8QBY - chains E and F of the 18 polymer chains in the assembly; structure by electron microscopy, 2.30 A resolution.

[Chain E]
Molecule: NADH dehydrogenase subunit E
Source organism: Paracoccus denitrificans PD1222
UniProt: A1B494 (A1B494_PARDP); residues 1-239 here = UniProt positions 1-239
Chain sequence (239 residues; each row starts with the number of its first residue):
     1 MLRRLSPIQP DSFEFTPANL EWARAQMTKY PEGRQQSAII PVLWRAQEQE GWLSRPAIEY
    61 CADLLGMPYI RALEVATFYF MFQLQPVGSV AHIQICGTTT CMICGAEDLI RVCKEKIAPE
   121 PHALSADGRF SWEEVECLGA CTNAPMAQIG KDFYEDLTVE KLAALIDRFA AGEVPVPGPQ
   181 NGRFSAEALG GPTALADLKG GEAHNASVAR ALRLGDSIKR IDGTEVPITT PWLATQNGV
Not modelled in the structure: 237-239
Ion coordination: 2Fe-2S cluster Fe: C96, C101, C137, C141
Residues lining bound ligands: 2Fe-2S cluster (FES): C96, T98, T100, C101, C137, L138, G139, A140, C141, M146

[Chain F]
Molecule: NADH-quinone oxidoreductase subunit F
Source organism: Paracoccus denitrificans PD1222
UniProt: A1B491 (A1B491_PARDP); numbering as in UniProt (aligned over 1-431)
Chain sequence (431 residues; row label = number of the first residue in the row):
     1 MLNDQDRIFT NLYGMGDRSL AGAKKRGHWD GTAAIIQRGR DKIIDEMKAS GLRGRGGAGF
    61 PTGMKWSFMP KESDGRPSYL VINADESEPA TCKDREIMRH DPHTLIEGAL IASFAMGAHA
   121 AYIYIRGEFI REREALQAAI DECYDAGLLG RNAAGSGWDF DLYLHHGAGA YICGEETALL
   181 ESLEGKKGMP RMKPPFPAGA GLYGCPTTVN NVESIAVVPT ILRRGAEWFA SFGRPNNAGV
   241 KLFGLTGHVN TPCVVEEAMS IPMRELIEKH GGGIRGGWKN LKAVIPGGAS CPVLTAEQCE
   301 NAIMDYDGMR ELRSSFGTAC MIVMDQSTDV VKAIWRLSKF FKHESCGQCT PCREGTGWMM
   361 RVMERLVRGD AEVEEIDMLF DVTKQVEGHT ICALGDAAAW PIQGLIRNFR EEIEDRIKAK
   421 RTGRMGAMAA E
Not modelled in the structure: 422-431
Ion coordination: 4Fe-4S cluster Fe: C346, C349, C352, C392
Residues lining bound ligands:
  - FMN (flavin mononucleotide): G54, R55, G56, G57, K65, N83, D85, E86, S87, Y171, I172, G174, E175, E176, V209, N210, N211, S214, A393, L394
  - 4Fe-4S cluster (SF4): I172, P190, S345, C346, G347, Q348, C349, C352, R353, T390, I391, C392, L394, G395

[How chain E and chain F interact]
Contacting residue pairs (161):
  K29(E) - Y122(F)  hydrogen bond (backbone-side chain)
  K29(E) - Y163(F)
  K29(E) - L164(F)  hydrogen bond (side chain-backbone)
  Y30(E) - Y122(F)  hydrophobic
  Y30(E) - H165(F)  hydrogen bond
  Y30(E) - Y203(F)
  P31(E) - Y79(F)
  P31(E) - Y122(F)
  P31(E) - Y203(F)
  R34(E) - Y203(F)
  Q36(E) - E184(F)  hydrogen bond (side chain-backbone)
  Q36(E) - G185(F)  hydrogen bond (side chain-backbone)
  Q36(E) - K186(F)
  S37(E) - H165(F)
  S37(E) - L183(F)  hydrogen bond (side chain-backbone)
  S37(E) - E184(F)
  S37(E) - G185(F)
  S37(E) - Y203(F)  hydrogen bond
  I39(E) - G185(F)
  I40(E) - H166(F)
  I40(E) - G167(F)
  I40(E) - S182(F)
  P41(E) - H165(F)
  P41(E) - H166(F)
  W44(E) - H166(F)
  E74(E) - K187(F)
  V75(E) - G185(F)
  F78(E) - A170(F)  hydrophobic
  F78(E) - I172(F)  hydrophobic
  F78(E) - K187(F)
  F78(E) - G188(F)
  Y79(E) - A168(F)
  Y79(E) - A170(F)  hydrophobic
  Y79(E) - C173(F)  hydrophobic
  Y79(E) - S182(F)  hydrogen bond
  Y79(E) - K186(F)  hydrogen bond (side chain-backbone)
  Y79(E) - K187(F)
  Y79(E) - G188(F)  hydrogen bond (side chain-backbone)
  F80(E) - A168(F)  hydrogen bond (backbone-backbone)
  F80(E) - G169(F)
  F80(E) - H343(F)
  M81(E) - G127(F)
  M81(E) - E128(F)  hydrogen bond (side chain-backbone)
  M81(E) - A168(F)  hydrogen bond (backbone-backbone)
  M81(E) - G169(F)
  F82(E) - A168(F)  hydrophobic
  G97(E) - R336(F)  hydrogen bond (backbone-side chain)
  T98(E) - P89(F)
  T98(E) - R336(F)
  T99(E) - A333(F)  hydrogen bond (side chain-backbone)
  T99(E) - R336(F)
  T99(E) - L337(F)
  T100(E) - T246(F)
  T100(E) - G247(F)
  T100(E) - I322(F)
  M102(E) - K332(F)
  M102(E) - A333(F)  hydrophobic
  M102(E) - R336(F)
  I103(E) - H248(F)  hydrogen bond (backbone-side chain)
  I103(E) - I322(F)  hydrophobic
  I103(E) - V323(F)
  I103(E) - M324(F)  hydrophobic
  E107(E) - K332(F)
  E134(E) - R336(F)  salt bridge
  E136(E) - R336(F)  salt bridge
  E136(E) - F340(F)
  E136(E) - H343(F)  salt bridge
  E136(E) - E344(F)
  C137(E) - E88(F)
  C137(E) - P89(F)  hydrogen bond (side chain-backbone)
  C137(E) - R126(F)  hydrogen bond (backbone-side chain)
  L138(E) - R126(F)
  L138(E) - E128(F)
  L138(E) - F129(F)
  G139(E) - T91(F)
  G139(E) - C92(F)
  G139(E) - R95(F)
  G139(E) - R126(F)
  G139(E) - F129(F)
  A140(E) - R95(F)
  C141(E) - P89(F)  hydrogen bond (side chain-backbone)
  C141(E) - A90(F)
  C141(E) - T246(F)
  T142(E) - C92(F)
  T142(E) - L245(F)
  T142(E) - T246(F)
  T142(E) - P252(F)
  T142(E) - C253(F)
  T142(E) - V254(F)
  N143(E) - R95(F)
  Q148(E) - E128(F)  hydrogen bond (side chain-backbone)
  Q148(E) - I130(F)
  K151(E) - I130(F)
  K151(E) - R131(F)
  K151(E) - E134(F)  salt bridge
  D152(E) - R131(F)  salt bridge
  F153(E) - R95(F)
  F153(E) - E128(F)
  E155(E) - R95(F)  salt bridge
  R183(E) - P252(F)  hydrogen bond (side chain-backbone)
  F184(E) - Y13(F)
  F184(E) - G14(F)
  F184(E) - M15(F)  hydrophobic
  S185(E) - Y13(F)  hydrogen bond (side chain-backbone)
  S185(E) - R99(F)
  S185(E) - H100(F)
  A186(E) - E96(F)
  A186(E) - C253(F)
  A186(E) - V254(F)  hydrogen bond (backbone-backbone)
  E187(E) - Y13(F)
  E187(E) - C253(F)
  A188(E) - T251(F)
  A188(E) - C253(F)
  L189(E) - T251(F)
  P192(E) - M15(F)  hydrophobic
  T193(E) - H270(F)  hydrogen bond
  A194(E) - R7(F)
  A194(E) - Y13(F)
  L195(E) - D4(F)  hydrogen bond (backbone-side chain)
  L195(E) - R7(F)
  L195(E) - F9(F)
  L195(E) - T10(F)
  L195(E) - L12(F)
  D197(E) - D4(F)
  L198(E) - T10(F)
  L198(E) - N11(F)
  L198(E) - M15(F)
  L198(E) - G16(F)
  G201(E) - M15(F)  hydrogen bond (backbone-backbone)
  E202(E) - G14(F)
  E202(E) - M15(F)  hydrogen bond (backbone-backbone)
  E202(E) - G16(F)
  E202(E) - R18(F)  salt bridge
  H204(E) - R18(F)  hydrogen bond (backbone-side chain)
  N205(E) - R18(F)
  N205(E) - R99(F)  hydrogen bond
  N205(E) - H100(F)
  A206(E) - R18(F)
  A206(E) - R99(F)
  A206(E) - H100(F)  hydrogen bond (backbone-side chain)
  S207(E) - R99(F)  hydrogen bond
  S207(E) - R131(F)
  S207(E) - E132(F)  hydrogen bond
  A209(E) - R18(F)
  R210(E) - E134(F)
  R210(E) - A135(F)
  R210(E) - A138(F)
  A211(E) - R131(F)
  D216(E) - R131(F)  salt bridge
  S217(E) - R131(F)
  T229(E) - D141(F)
  P231(E) - D141(F)
  P231(E) - Y144(F)  hydrophobic
  W232(E) - D161(F)
  W232(E) - Y163(F)  hydrophobic
  A234(E) - R151(F)  hydrogen bond (backbone-side chain)
  T235(E) - G150(F)
  T235(E) - R151(F)
  T235(E) - D159(F)
  T235(E) - D161(F)  hydrogen bond
  Q236(E) - R151(F)  hydrogen bond (backbone-side chain)
Other interface residues (no listed pair), chain E (76 interface residues in all): M67, C104, V135, G150, A196, K199, G200, L214
Other interface residues (no listed pair), chain F (83 interface residues in all): D17, E86, Y124, R133, Q137, V255, K339, C346

[Summary]
76 residues of chain E and 83 residues of chain F are in contact; the contacts include 35 hydrogen bonds and 8
salt bridges. Polar pairs include E134(E)-R336(F), E136(E)-R336(F) and E136(E)-H343(F). Ligands of chain E:
2Fe-2S cluster. Chain F binds flavin mononucleotide and 4Fe-4S cluster.
Here chain E is NADH dehydrogenase subunit E and chain F is NADH-quinone oxidoreductase subunit F, both from
Paracoccus denitrificans PD1222. Entry 8QBY (Respiratory complex I from Paracoccus denitrificans in MSP2N2
nanodiscs) was determined by electron microscopy, deposited together with 8QC1.
